PDB entry 7LN2 | electron microscopy, 3.63 A resolution | chains C and G of the 7 polymer chains in the assembly

[Chain C]
Molecule: Transitional endoplasmic reticulum ATPase
Source organism: Homo sapiens
Notes: EC 3.6.4.6
Reference sequence: P55072 (TERA_HUMAN); numbering as in UniProt (aligned over 1-806)
Chain sequence (806 residues; row label = number of the first residue in the row):
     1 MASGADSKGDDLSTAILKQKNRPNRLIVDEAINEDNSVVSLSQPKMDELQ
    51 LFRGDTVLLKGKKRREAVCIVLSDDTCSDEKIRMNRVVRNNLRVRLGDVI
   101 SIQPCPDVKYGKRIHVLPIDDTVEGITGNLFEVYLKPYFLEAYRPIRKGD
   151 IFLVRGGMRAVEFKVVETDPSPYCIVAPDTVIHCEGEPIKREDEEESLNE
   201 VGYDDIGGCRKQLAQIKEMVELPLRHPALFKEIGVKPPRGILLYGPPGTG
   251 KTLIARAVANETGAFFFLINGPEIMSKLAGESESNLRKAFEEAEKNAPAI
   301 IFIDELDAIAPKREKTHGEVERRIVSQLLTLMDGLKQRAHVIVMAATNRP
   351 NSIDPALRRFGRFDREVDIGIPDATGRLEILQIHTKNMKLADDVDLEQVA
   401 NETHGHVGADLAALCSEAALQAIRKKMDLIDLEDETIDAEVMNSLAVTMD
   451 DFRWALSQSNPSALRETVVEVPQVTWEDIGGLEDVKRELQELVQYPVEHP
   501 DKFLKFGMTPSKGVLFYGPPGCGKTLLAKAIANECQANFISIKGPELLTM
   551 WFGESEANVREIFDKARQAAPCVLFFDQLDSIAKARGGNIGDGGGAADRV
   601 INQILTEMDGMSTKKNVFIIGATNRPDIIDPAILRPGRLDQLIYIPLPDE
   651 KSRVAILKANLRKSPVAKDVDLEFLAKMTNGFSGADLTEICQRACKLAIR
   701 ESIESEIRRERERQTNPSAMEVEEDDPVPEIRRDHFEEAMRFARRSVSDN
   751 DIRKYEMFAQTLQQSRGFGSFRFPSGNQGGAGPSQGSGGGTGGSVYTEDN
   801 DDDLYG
Disordered / not traced: 1-11, 715-726, 776-806
Construct notes: engineered mutation E232 (Ala in P55072), Q578 (Glu in P55072)
Bound ions: Mg2+ site 1: T252 (together with ATP); Mg2+ site 2: T525 (together with ATP)
Ligand contacts:
  - ATP (adenosine-5'-triphosphate), molecule 1: D205, I206, G207, P246, P247, G248, T249, G250, K251, T252, L253, R256, E305, N348, I380, H384, G408, A409
  - ATP, molecule 2: D333, R359, F360, R362
  - ATP, molecule 3: D478, I479, G480, P519, P520, G521, C522, G523, K524, T525, L526, Q578, N624, I656, N660, G684, A685, T688
  - ATP, molecule 4: D609, R635, R638
UniProt features mapped onto this chain:
  - region: T797 to G806 (Interaction with UBXN6)
  - motif: D802 to G806 (PIM motif)
  - binding site (ATP): P247 to L253, N348, H384, G521 to L526
  - modified residue: A2 (N-acetylalanine), S3 (Phosphoserine), S7 (Phosphoserine), S13 (Phosphoserine), S37 (Phosphoserine), K315 (N6,N6,N6-trimethyllysine), T436 (Phosphothreonine), S462 (Phosphoserine), K502 (N6-acetyllysine), K505 (N6-acetyllysine), K668 (N6-acetyllysine), S702 (Phosphoserine), K754 (N6-acetyllysine), S770 (Phosphoserine), S775 (Phosphoserine), S787 (Phosphoserine), Y805 (Phosphotyrosine)
  - cross-link (Glycyl lysine isopeptide (Lys-Gly)): K8 (interchain with G-Cter in SUMO2), K18 (interchain with G-Cter in SUMO2)
Reported in the primary citation:
  - mutagenesis - W551A/F552A, R599A: abolished catalytic activity
  - mutagenesis - I590A/D592A: unchanged catalytic activity
  - mutagenesis - L464A: decreased catalytic activity
  - disease-associated variants - A232E: increased catalytic activity (citing earlier work)
  - mutagenesis - E578Q: decreased catalytic activity (citing earlier work)

[Chain G]
Molecule: polyubiquitinated Ub-Eos
Source organism: Mus musculus
Chain sequence (22 residues; numbered 1 to 22; the number before each row is that of its first residue; X marks 22 residues of unknown identity (built as UNK)):
     1 XXXXXXXXXXXXXXXXXXXXXX

[How chain C and chain G interact]
Chain C residues in contact with chain G, 10 residues: K277, L278, A279, H317, M550, W551, F552, G591, G593, G594

[Overview]
Chain C and chain G make no direct contact in this assembly. Ligands of chain C: 4 copies of ATP. The paper
reports that W551A/F552A and R599A of chain C abolish catalytic activity; L464A and E578Q of chain C reduce
catalytic activity; 6 substitutions were tested in all.
Here chain C is Transitional endoplasmic reticulum ATPase (Homo sapiens) and chain G is polyubiquitinated
Ub-Eos (Mus musculus). Entry 7LN2 (Cryo-EM structure of human p97 in complex with Npl4/Ufd1 and
polyubiquitinated Ub-Eos (FOM, Class 1)) was determined by electron microscopy, deposited together with 7LMZ,
7LN0, 7LN1, 7LN3, 7LN4, 7LN5 and 7LN6.
